PDB entry 7AEF | electron microscopy, 2.80 A resolution | chains k and l of the 48 polymer chains in the assembly

Chain k (and l):
Name: Phage tail protein
From: Algoriphagus machipongonensis
Notes: chain l of this document is another copy of the same molecule, construct and numbering; everything in this record applies to it too
UniProtKB: A3HTC1 (A3HTC1_9BACT); residue numbers follow UniProt; this construct covers 1-142
Sequence (142 residues; row label = number of the first residue in the row):
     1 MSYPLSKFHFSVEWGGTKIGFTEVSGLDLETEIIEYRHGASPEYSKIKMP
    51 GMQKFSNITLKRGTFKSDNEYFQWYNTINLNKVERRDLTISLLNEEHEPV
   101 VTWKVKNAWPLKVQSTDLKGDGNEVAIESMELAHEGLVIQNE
Disordered / not traced: 1

How chain k and chain l interact:
Residue-residue contacts - 60 pairs, chain k then chain l:
  Tyr-3(k) with Phe-65(l)
  Pro-4(k) with Thr-64(l); Phe-65(l)
  Leu-5(k) with Thr-64(l), hydrogen bond (backbone-backbone); Ala-126(l), hydrogen bond (backbone-backbone)
  Ser-6(k) with Glu-124(l)
  Lys-7(k) with Asp-117(l), salt bridge; Leu-118(l); Lys-119(l); Gly-122(l); Glu-124(l), hydrogen bond (backbone-backbone)
  Phe-8(k) with Lys-119(l); Gly-120(l); Gly-122(l)
  Phe-10(k) with Leu-118(l), hydrophobic; Lys-119(l)
  Thr-22(k) with Leu-118(l); Lys-119(l); Gly-120(l), hydrogen bond (backbone-backbone)
  Glu-23(k) with Leu-118(l)
  Val-24(k) with Asp-117(l); Leu-118(l), hydrogen bond (backbone-backbone)
  Leu-27(k) with Ser-115(l), hydrogen bond (backbone-side chain)
  Asp-28(k) with Gln-114(l)
  Leu-29(k) with Tyr-75(l); Lys-112(l); Val-113(l), hydrogen bond (backbone-backbone)
  Glu-30(k) with Tyr-75(l); Leu-111(l); Lys-112(l), salt bridge
  Thr-31(k) with Tyr-75(l), hydrogen bond; Leu-111(l), hydrogen bond (backbone-backbone)
  Ile-33(k) with Trp-109(l), hydrophobic; Leu-111(l), hydrophobic; Ala-133(l), hydrophobic
  Arg-37(k) with Met-52(l)
  Glu-43(k) with Lys-106(l), salt bridge
  Tyr-44(k) with Met-52(l); Gln-53(l), hydrogen bond (backbone-backbone)
  Ser-45(k) with Gln-53(l)
  Ile-47(k) with Glu-135(l)
  Lys-48(k) with Arg-85(l), hydrogen bond (backbone-side chain); Trp-109(l); His-134(l); Glu-135(l), hydrogen bond (backbone-side chain)
  Met-49(k) with Arg-85(l); Trp-109(l)
  Pro-50(k) with Ile-78(l), hydrophobic; Leu-80(l); Asn-81(l); Val-83(l), hydrophobic; Trp-109(l)
  Trp-103(k) with Ser-115(l), hydrogen bond
  Ile-139(k) with Asn-69(l), hydrogen bond (backbone-side chain); Phe-72(l)
  Asn-141(k) with Phe-65(l), hydrogen bond (side chain-backbone); Ser-67(l), hydrogen bond (side chain-backbone); Asp-68(l), hydrogen bond (side chain-backbone); Asn-69(l)
  Glu-142(k) with Ser-67(l), hydrogen bond (backbone-side chain)
Other interface residues (no listed pair), chain k (36 interface residues in all): Ser-2, Ser-25, Glu-32, Lys-46, Gly-51, Gln-53, Ile-90, Val-100
Other interface residues (no listed pair), chain l (36 interface residues in all): Phe-55, Lys-66, Lys-82, Asn-123, Val-125

Overview:
Chain k and chain l each contribute 36 residues to their interface, with 18 hydrogen bonds and 3 salt bridges.
Polar pairs include Lys-7(k)/Asp-117(l), Glu-30(k)/Lys-112(l) and Glu-43(k)/Lys-106(l).
Chain k and chain l are both Phage tail protein (Algoriphagus machipongonensis); the structure, Cryo-EM
structure of an extracellular contractile injection system in marine bacterium Algoriphagus machipongonensis,
the baseplate complex ..., was determined by electron microscopy together with 7ADZ, 7AE0 and 7AEB from the
same study.
